Entry 1NWD (solution NMR); this record covers chains B and C of the 3 polymer chains in the assembly.

== Chain B (and C) ==
Name: Glutamate decarboxylase
Organism: Petunia x hybrida
Notes: EC 4.1.1.15; fragment: C-TERMINAL CALMODULIN BINDING DOMAIN (residues 470-495); chain C of this document is another copy of the same molecule, construct and numbering; everything in this record applies to it too
UniProtKB: Q07346 (DCE_PETHY); residues 3-28 here correspond to UniProt positions 470-495 (UniProt number = residue number + 467)
Amino-acid sequence (28 residues; row label = number of the first residue in the row):
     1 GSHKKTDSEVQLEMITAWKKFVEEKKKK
Differences from the reference sequence: cloning artifact (1-2)
From the paper describing this entry:
  - self-association interface (contacts with another copy of this molecule); pairs are residue here / residue on that copy: Glu13-Lys25, Met14, Trp18
  - contacts within the chain: Lys20-Glu23, Glu23-Lys25, Glu23-Lys26, Glu23-Lys27, Glu24-Lys25, Glu24-Lys26

== Chain B / chain C interface ==
Residue-residue contacts (13):
  Glu13(B) - Phe21(C)
  Glu13(B) - Lys25(C)
  Met14(B) - Trp18(C)
  Met14(B) - Phe21(C)
  Ala17(B) - Ala17(C)
  Ala17(B) - Lys20(C)
  Ala17(B) - Phe21(C)
  Trp18(B) - Met14(C)
  Trp18(B) - Ala17(C)
  Lys20(B) - Glu24(C)
  Phe21(B) - Glu13(C)
  Lys25(B) - Glu13(C)
  Lys26(B) - Lys5(C)
Interface residues without a listed pair, chain B (9 interface residues in all): Glu24
From the paper, about this interface:
  - pairs named by the authors: Glu13(B)-Lys25(C)
  - interface residues, chain B: Met14(B)

== Overview ==
The chain B/chain C interface involves 9 residues from each chain. The authors report a contact between
Glu13(B) and Lys25(C). The paper reports the interface residue Met14(B); a self-association interface
involving Glu13(B), Met14(B) and Trp18(B).
Chain B and chain C are both Glutamate decarboxylase (Petunia x hybrida); the structure, Solution Structure of
Ca2+/Calmodulin bound to the C-terminal Domain of Petunia Glutamate Decarboxylase, was determined by solution
NMR.
